6AOL - chain A; structure by X-ray diffraction, 2.76 A resolution.

# Chain A
Name: Endoplasmin
Organism: Canis lupus familiaris
UniProtKB: P41148 (ENPL_CANLF); numbering as in UniProt; present here: 69-286, 328-337
Sequence (233 residues; row label = number of the first residue in the row; note: 37 numbers in that range are skipped by the numbering (no residue carries them; nothing is unmodelled there)):
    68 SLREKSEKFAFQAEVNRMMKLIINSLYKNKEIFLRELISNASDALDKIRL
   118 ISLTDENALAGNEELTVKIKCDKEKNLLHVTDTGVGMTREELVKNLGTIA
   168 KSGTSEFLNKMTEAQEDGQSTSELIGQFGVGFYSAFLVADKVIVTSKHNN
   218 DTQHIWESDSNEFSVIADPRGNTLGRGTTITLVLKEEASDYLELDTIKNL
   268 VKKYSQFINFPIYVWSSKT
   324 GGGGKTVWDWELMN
Unresolved in the structure: 68-73, 181-186, 324-327
Differences from the reference sequence: expression tag (68); linker (324-327)
Swiss-Prot annotation at these positions:
  - binding site (ATP): Asn107, Asp149, Asn162, Phe199
  - modified residue: Lys168 (N6-(2-hydroxyisobutyryl)lysine), Ser172 (Phosphoserine)
  - glycosylation (N-linked (GlcNAc...) asparagine): Asn107, Asn217
Small-molecule neighbours:
  - 3,6,9,12,15,18-hexaoxaicosane-1,20-diol (P33), molecule 1: Lys75, Lys208, Glu224, Ser225, Asp226, Glu229, Phe230
  - 3,6,9,12,15,18-hexaoxaicosane-1,20-diol (P33), molecule 2: Asn83, Met86, Lys87, Ile90, Asp226, Ser227, Asn228
  - 3,6,9,12,15,18-hexaoxaicosane-1,20-diol (P33), molecule 3: Lys114, Leu117, Ile118
  - 3,6,9,12,15,18-hexaoxaicosane-1,20-diol (P33), molecule 4: Ile210, Thr212, Arg237, Thr248
  - VC1 (methyl 3-chloro-2-(2-{2-[(4-fluorophenyl)methyl]phenyl}ethyl)-4,6-dihydroxybenzoate): Met85, Leu104, Asn107, Ala108, Asp110, Ala111, Lys114, Asp149, Val152, Gly153, Met154, Asn162, Leu163, Thr165, Ile166, Gly196, Val197, Phe199, Tyr200, Ser213, Thr245, Ile247
What the authors report for this chain:
  - binding site for VC1: Asp149, Thr245

# In short
Ligands of chain A: compound VC1 and 4 copies of 3,6,9,12,15,18-hexaoxaicosane-1,20-diol. From UniProt: 4
ATP-binding residues. From the paper: a binding site for VC1 at Asp149 and Thr245.
Chain A is Endoplasmin (Canis lupus familiaris); the structure, Structure of molecular chaperone Grp94 bound
to selective inhibitor methyl 3-chloro-2-(2-{2-[(4-fluorophenyl)methyl]phenyl}ethyl)-4,6-dihydroxybenzoate,
was determined by X-ray diffraction together with 6AOM from the same study.
